2BAM - chains C and A of the 4 polymer chains in the assembly; structure by X-ray diffraction, 2.00 A resolution.

== Chain C ==
Molecule: 12-nt DNA strand
Notes: fragment: palindromic specific site
Sequence (12 nucleotides; numbered 1 to 12; the number before each row is that of its first residue):
     1 TATGGATCCA TA

== Chain A ==
Protein: Protein (endonuclease bamhi)
From: Bacillus amyloliquefaciens
Notes: EC 3.1.21.4
UniProt: P23940 (T2BA_BACAM); numbering as in UniProt (aligned over 1-213)
Sequence (213 residues; numbered 1 to 213; the number before each row is that of its first residue):
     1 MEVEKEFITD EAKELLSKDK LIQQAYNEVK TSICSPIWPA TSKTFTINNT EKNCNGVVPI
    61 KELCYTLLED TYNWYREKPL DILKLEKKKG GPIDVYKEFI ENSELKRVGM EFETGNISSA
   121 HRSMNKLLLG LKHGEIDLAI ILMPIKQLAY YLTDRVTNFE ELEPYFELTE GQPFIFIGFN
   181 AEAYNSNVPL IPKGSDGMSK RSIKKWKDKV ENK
Unresolved in the structure: 208-213
Bound ions: Ca2+ site 1: Glu77, Asp94 (shared with 2 residues of chain D); Ca2+ site 2: Asp94, Glu111, Phe112 (shared with 1 residue of chain D)
UniProt features mapped onto this chain:
  - active site: Glu113 (Proton acceptor)
  - binding site (Mg(2+)): Glu77, Asp94, Glu111, Phe112

== Chain C / chain A interface ==
Contacting residue pairs (23):
  DT1(C) with Lys146(A), base contact; Tyr150(A), stacking on the base
  DA2(C) with Lys146(A), salt bridge to the phosphate
  DT3(C) with Arg155(A), base contact; Glu161(A), sugar contact
  DG4(C) with Arg155(A), hydrogen bond to the base
  DG5(C) with Asn116(A), hydrogen bond to the base; Arg155(A), base contact
  DA6(C) with Asn116(A), base contact; Met198(A), base contact
  DT7(C) with Gly197(A), base contact; Met198(A), sugar contact; Trp206(A), phosphate contact
  DC8(C) with Gly197(A), hydrogen bond to the base; Ser202(A), phosphate contact; Ile203(A), sugar contact; Lys204(A), sugar contact; Trp206(A), hydrogen bond to the phosphate
  DC9(C) with Ser195(A), phosphate contact; Asp196(A), sugar contact; Ser202(A), phosphate contact; Ile203(A), hydrogen bond to the phosphate
  DA10(C) with Ser195(A), phosphate contact
Other interface residues (no listed pair), chain A (14 interface residues in all): Lys52

== In short ==
10 residues of chain C and 14 residues of chain A are in contact; the contacts include 5 hydrogen bonds, 1
salt bridge and 1 aromatic stacking contact. Among the polar pairs are DG4(C)-Arg155(A), DG5(C)-Asn116(A) and
DC8(C)-Gly197(A).
Here chain C is a 12-nt DNA strand and chain A is Protein (endonuclease bamhi) (Bacillus amyloliquefaciens).
Entry 2BAM (Restriction endonuclease bamhi complex with DNA and calcium ions (pre-REACTIVE complex)) was
determined by X-ray diffraction (same publication as 3BAM).
